Entry 3WOD (X-ray diffraction, 3.60 A resolution); this record covers chains D and F of the 8 polymer chains in the assembly.

== Chain D ==
Name: DNA-directed RNA polymerase subunit beta'
Source organism: Thermus thermophilus
Notes: EC 2.7.7.6
Reference sequence: Q8RQE8 (RPOC_THET8); residues 1-1524 here = UniProt positions 1-1524
Amino-acid sequence (1524 residues; row label = number of the first residue in the row):
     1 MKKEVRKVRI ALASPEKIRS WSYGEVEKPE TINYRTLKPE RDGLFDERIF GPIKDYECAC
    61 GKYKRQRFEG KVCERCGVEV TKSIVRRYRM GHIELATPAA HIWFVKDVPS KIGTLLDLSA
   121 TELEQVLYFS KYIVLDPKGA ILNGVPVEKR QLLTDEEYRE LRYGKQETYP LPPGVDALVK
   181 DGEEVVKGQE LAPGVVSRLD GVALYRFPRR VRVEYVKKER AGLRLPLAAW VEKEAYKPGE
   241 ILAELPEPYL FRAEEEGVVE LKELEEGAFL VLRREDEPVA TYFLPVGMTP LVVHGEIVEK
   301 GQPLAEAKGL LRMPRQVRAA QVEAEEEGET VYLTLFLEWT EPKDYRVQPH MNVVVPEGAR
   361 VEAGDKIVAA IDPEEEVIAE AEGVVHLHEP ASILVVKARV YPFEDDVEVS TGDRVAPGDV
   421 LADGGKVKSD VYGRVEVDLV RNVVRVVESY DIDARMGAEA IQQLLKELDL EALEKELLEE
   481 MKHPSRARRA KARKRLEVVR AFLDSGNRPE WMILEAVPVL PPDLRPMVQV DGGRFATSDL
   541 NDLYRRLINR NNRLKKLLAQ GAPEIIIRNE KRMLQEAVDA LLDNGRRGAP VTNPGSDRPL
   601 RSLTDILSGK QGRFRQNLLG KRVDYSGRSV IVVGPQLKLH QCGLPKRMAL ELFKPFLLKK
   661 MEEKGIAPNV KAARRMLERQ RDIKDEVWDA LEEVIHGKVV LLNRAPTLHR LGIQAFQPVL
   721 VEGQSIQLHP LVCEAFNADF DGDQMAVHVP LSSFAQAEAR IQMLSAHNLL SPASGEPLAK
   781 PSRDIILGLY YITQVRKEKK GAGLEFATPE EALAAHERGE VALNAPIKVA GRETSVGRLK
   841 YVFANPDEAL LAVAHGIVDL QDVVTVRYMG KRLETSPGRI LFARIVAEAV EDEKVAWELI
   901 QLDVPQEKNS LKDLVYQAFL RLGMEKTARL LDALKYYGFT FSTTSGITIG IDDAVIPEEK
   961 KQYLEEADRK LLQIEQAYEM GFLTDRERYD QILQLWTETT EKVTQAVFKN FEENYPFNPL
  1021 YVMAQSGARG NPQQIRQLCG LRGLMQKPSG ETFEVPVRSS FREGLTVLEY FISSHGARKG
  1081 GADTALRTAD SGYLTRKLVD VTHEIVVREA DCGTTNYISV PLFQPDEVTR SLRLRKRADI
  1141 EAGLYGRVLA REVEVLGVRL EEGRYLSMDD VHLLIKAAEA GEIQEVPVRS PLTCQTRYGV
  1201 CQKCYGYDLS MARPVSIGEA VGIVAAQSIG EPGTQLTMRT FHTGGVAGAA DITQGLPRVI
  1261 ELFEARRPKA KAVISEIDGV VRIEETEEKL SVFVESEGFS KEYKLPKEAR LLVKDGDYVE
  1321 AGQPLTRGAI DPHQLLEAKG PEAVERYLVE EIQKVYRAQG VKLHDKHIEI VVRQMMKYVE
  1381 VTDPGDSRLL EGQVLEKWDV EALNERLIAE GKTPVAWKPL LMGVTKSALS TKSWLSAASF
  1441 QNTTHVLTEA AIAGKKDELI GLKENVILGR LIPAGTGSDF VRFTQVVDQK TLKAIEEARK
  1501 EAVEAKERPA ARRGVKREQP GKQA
Disordered / not traced: 1, 1239-1254, 1506-1524
Cystine bridges: C58-C60
Bound ions: Zn2+: C1112, C1201, C1204

== Chain F ==
Name: RNA polymerase sigma factor
Source organism: Thermus thermophilus
Reference sequence: Q5SKW1 (Q5SKW1_THET8); numbering as in UniProt (aligned over 1-423)
Amino-acid sequence (423 residues; row label = number of the first residue in the row):
     1 MKKSKRKNAQ AQEAQETEVL VQEEAEELPE FPEGEPDPDL EDPDLTLEDD LLDLPEEGEG
    61 LDLEEEEEDL PIPKISTSDP VRQYLHEIGQ VPLLTLEEEV ELARKVEEGM EAIKKLSEIT
   121 GLDPDLIREV VRAKILGSAR VRHIPGLKET LDPKTVEEID QKLKSLPKEH KRYLHIAREG
   181 EAARQHLIEA NLRLVVSIAK KYTGRGLSFL DLIQEGNQGL IRAVEKFEYK RRFKFSTYAT
   241 WWIRQAINRA IADQARTIRI PVHMVETINK LSRTARQLQQ ELGREPTYEE IAEAMGPGWD
   301 AKRVEETLKI AQEPVSLETP IGDEKDSFYG DFIPDEHLPS PVDAATQSLL SEELEKALSK
   361 LSEREAMVLK LRKGLIDGRE HTLEEVGAFF GVTRERIRQI ENKALRKLKY HESRTRKLRD
   421 FLD
Disordered / not traced: 1-73, 256-311, 379-383, 413-423

== Interface between chain D and chain F ==
Contacting residue pairs - 99 pairs, chain D then chain F:
  K38(D) with D343(F); A344(F)
  I53(D) with L338(F)
  K54(D) with P339(F); S340(F), hydrogen bond; D343(F), salt bridge
  D55(D) with L338(F); P339(F)
  K64(D) with A344(F); A345(F)
  K82(D) with L338(F)
  S83(D) with L338(F)
  E122(D) with K74(F), salt bridge
  Q125(D) with K74(F)
  S130(D) with D79(F), hydrogen bond
  K131(D) with Q83(F)
  E156(D) with H86(F)
  R159(D) with E87(F), salt bridge; Q90(F)
  R162(D) with L136(F); G137(F)
  Y163(D) with H186(F), hydrogen bond; E189(F)
  F207(D) with E97(F); E98(F); E101(F)
  P349(D) with L96(F), hydrophobic
  H350(D) with R232(F), hydrogen bond
  N352(D) with R104(F), hydrogen bond
  I371(D) with R232(F)
  D405(D) with K168(F), hydrogen bond (backbone-side chain)
  D406(D) with K168(F)
  V407(D) with K168(F); K171(F); H175(F)
  E408(D) with K171(F), hydrogen bond (backbone-side chain)
  V409(D) with K164(F)
  S410(D) with L174(F); H175(F); R178(F), hydrogen bond
  T411(D) with H175(F); R178(F), hydrogen bond (backbone-side chain)
  D413(D) with R178(F), salt bridge
  V437(D) with H175(F); E179(F)
  L439(D) with I176(F), hydrophobic
  R455(D) with R140(F)
  E459(D) with R140(F), salt bridge
  V530(D) with Y329(F); I333(F), hydrophobic
  F535(D) with P314(F); V315(F), hydrogen bond (backbone-backbone)
  A536(D) with V315(F); L317(F), hydrophobic
  T537(D) with V315(F); S316(F); L317(F), hydrogen bond (backbone-backbone)
  S538(D) with L317(F)
  D539(D) with S316(F), hydrogen bond; L317(F); E318(F)
  R545(D) with Q254(F)
  N549(D) with D211(F); Q254(F), hydrogen bond
  R550(D) with D211(F), salt bridge
  R553(D) with D211(F), salt bridge; Q214(F); E215(F), salt bridge
  K556(D) with Q218(F)
  L557(D) with Q214(F); I221(F), hydrophobic
  Q560(D) with Q218(F); I221(F); R222(F)
  G561(D) with R184(F)
  A562(D) with Q185(F)
  P563(D) with I188(F), hydrophobic
  I565(D) with Q83(F); L192(F), hydrophobic
  I566(D) with L192(F), hydrophobic; Q214(F); N217(F)
  R568(D) with Q83(F)
  N569(D) with P80(F); Y84(F), hydrogen bond; L210(F); Q214(F)
  E570(D) with Q214(F)
  R572(D) with S76(F); D79(F), salt bridge; Q83(F), hydrogen bond
  M573(D) with L210(F); D211(F); Q214(F)
  R598(D) with S316(F), hydrogen bond; E318(F)
  R601(D) with E318(F)
  K610(D) with K325(F); D326(F)
Also at the interface, not in a pair above, chain D (65 interface residues in all): P208, A391, D451, P526, D531, R534, A559
Also at the interface, not in a pair above, chain F (63 interface residues in all): E129, R132, I135, S138, H143, D160, F328

== Summary ==
The interface between chain D and chain F involves 65 residues on one side and 63 on the other; the contacts
include 16 hydrogen bonds and 9 salt bridges. Polar contacts include K54(D)-D343(F), E122(D)-K74(F) and
R159(D)-E87(F). C1112(D), C1201(D) and C1204(D) coordinate Zn2+.
Chain D is DNA-directed RNA polymerase subunit beta' and chain F is RNA polymerase sigma factor, both from
Thermus thermophilus; the structure, RNA polymerase-gp39 complex, was determined by X-ray diffraction,
deposited together with 3WOE.
